PDB entry 6WJ1 | X-ray diffraction, 3.50 A resolution | chains F and H of the 12 polymer chains in the assembly

# Chain F
Protein: Hemagglutinin HA2 chain
Source organism: Influenza A virus
Reference sequence: A0A3S5H8L7 (A0A3S5H8L7_9INFA); residues 1-175 here correspond to UniProt positions 345-519 (UniProt number = residue number + 344)
Amino-acid sequence (175 residues; row label = number of the first residue in the row):
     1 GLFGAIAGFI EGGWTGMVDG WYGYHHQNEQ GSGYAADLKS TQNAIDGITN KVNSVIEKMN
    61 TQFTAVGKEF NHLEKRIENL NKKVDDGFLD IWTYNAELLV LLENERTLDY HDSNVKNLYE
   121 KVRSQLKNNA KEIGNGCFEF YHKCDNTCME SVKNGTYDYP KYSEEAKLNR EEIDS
Disordered / not traced: 172-175
Differences from the reference sequence: conflict Gly47 (Glu391 in A0A3S5H8L7), Ile77 (Val421 in A0A3S5H8L7), Ser175 (Gly519 in A0A3S5H8L7)
Disulfides: Cys144-Cys148
Covalently attached groups: N-acetylglucosamine (NAG) linked to Asn154
What the authors report for this chain:
  - mutagenesis - L38Q: unchanged binding to clonotype B

# Chain H
Protein: Fab 54-4H03 heavy chain
Source organism: Homo sapiens
Notes: antibody fragment or engineered binder
Amino-acid sequence (230 residues; row label = number of the first residue in the row; a row labelled like 31A-31B holds insertion residues (31A, then the next letters in order)):
     1 QVQLQQSGPG LVKPSQTLSL TCAISGDSVS S
31A-31B NS
    32 VAWNWIRQSP SRGLEWLGRT Y
52A-52B FR
    53 SKWYTDYAES LKSRMTINPD TSKNEFSLHL
82A-82C KSV
    83 TSDDTAVYYC VRGIIFNW
100A-100G PLGGWSF
   101 DLWGRGTLVS VSSPSTKGPS VFPLAPSSKS TSGGTAALGC LVKDYFPEPV TVSWNSGALT
   161 SGVHTFPAVL QSSGLYSLSS VVTVPSSSLG TQTYICNVNH KPSNTKVDKR VEPKSC
Disordered / not traced: 215-216
Disulfides: Cys22-Cys92, Cys140-Cys196

# How chain F and chain H interact
Residue-residue contacts (17):
  Thr15(F) - Arg52B(H)
  Gly16(F) - Tyr52(H)
  Gly16(F) - Tyr56(H)
  Val18(F) - Tyr52(H)  hydrophobic
  Val18(F) - Arg52B(H)
  Val18(F) - Ile97(H)
  Val18(F) - Trp100E(H)
  Asp19(F) - Arg50(H)  salt bridge
  Asp19(F) - Trp100E(H)
  Gly20(F) - Phe98(H)
  Trp21(F) - Phe98(H)
  Tyr34(F) - Tyr56(H)
  Ile45(F) - Phe98(H)  hydrophobic
  Ile45(F) - Leu100B(H)
  Ile48(F) - Leu100B(H)  hydrophobic
  Thr49(F) - Leu100B(H)
  Val52(F) - Trp100(H)  hydrophobic
Interface features reported in the paper:
  - epitope / paratope residues, chain H: Leu100B(H)

# In short
11 residues of chain F and 9 residues of chain H are in contact; the contacts include 1 salt bridge. Its one
salt-bridged contact is Asp19(F)-Arg50(H). N-acetylglucosamine is covalently linked to Asn154(F). The paper
reports that L38Q of chain F leaves binding to clonotype B unchanged; the epitope/paratope residue Leu100B(H).
Here chain F is Hemagglutinin HA2 chain (Influenza A virus) and chain H is Fab 54-4H03 heavy chain (Homo
sapiens). Entry 6WJ1 (Crystal structure of Fab 54-4H03 bound to H1 influenza hemagglutinin) was determined by
X-ray diffraction, deposited together with 6WIZ and 6WJ0.
